5ENQ - chains A and F of the 6 polymer chains in the assembly; structure by X-ray diffraction, 1.80 A resolution.

# Chain A
Molecule: Multidrug efflux pump subunit AcrB
From: Escherichia coli K-12
Reference sequence: P31224 (ACRB_ECOLI); numbering as in UniProt; present here: 39-329, 561-869
Amino-acid sequence (609 residues; numbered 39 to 869; 222 numbers in that range are skipped by the numbering (no residue carries them; nothing is unmodelled there); the number before each row is that of its first residue):
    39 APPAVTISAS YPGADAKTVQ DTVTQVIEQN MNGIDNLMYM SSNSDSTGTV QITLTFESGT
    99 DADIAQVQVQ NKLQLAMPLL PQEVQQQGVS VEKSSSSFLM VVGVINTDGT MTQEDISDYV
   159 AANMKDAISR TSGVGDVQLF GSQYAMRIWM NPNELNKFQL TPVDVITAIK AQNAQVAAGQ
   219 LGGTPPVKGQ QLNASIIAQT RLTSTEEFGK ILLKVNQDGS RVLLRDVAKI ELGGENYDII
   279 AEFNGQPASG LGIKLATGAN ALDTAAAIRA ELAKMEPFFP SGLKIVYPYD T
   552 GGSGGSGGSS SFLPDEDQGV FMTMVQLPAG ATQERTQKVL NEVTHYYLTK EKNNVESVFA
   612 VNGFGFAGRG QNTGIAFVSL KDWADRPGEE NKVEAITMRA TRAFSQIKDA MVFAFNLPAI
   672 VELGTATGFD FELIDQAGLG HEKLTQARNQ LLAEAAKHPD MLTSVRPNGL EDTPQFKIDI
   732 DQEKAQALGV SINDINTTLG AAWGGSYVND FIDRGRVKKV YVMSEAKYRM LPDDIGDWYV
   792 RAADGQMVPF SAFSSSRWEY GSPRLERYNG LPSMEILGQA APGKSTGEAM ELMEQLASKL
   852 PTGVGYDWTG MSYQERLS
Unresolved in the structure: 552-568, 669-676, 866-869
Sequence notes: linker (552-560)
Reported in the primary citation:
  - binding site for the ligand 5QE: Gln151, Ser155, Gln176, Phe178, Ala286

# Chain F
Molecule: DARPin
From: synthetic construct
Notes: antibody fragment or engineered binder
Amino-acid sequence (169 residues; each row starts with the number of its first residue):
     1 MRGSHHHHHH GSDLGKKLLE AARAGRDDEV RILMANGADV NAADVVGWTP LHLAAYWGHL
    61 EIVEVLLKNG ADVNAYDTLG STPLHLAAHF GHLEIVEVLL KNGADVNAKD DNGITPLHLA
   121 ANRGHLEIVE VLLKYGADVN AQDKFGKTAF DISINNGNED LAEILQKLN
Unresolved in the structure: 1-4, 167-169

# Interface between chain A and chain F
Pairs across the interface (27):
  Asp660(A) - Lys16(F)
  Asp723(A) - Arg23(F)  hydrogen bond (backbone-side chain)
  Asp723(A) - Trp57(F)
  Phe727(A) - Leu79(F)  hydrophobic
  Asp732(A) - Phe145(F)
  Glu734(A) - Lys147(F)  salt bridge
  Ser802(A) - Lys144(F)  hydrogen bond (backbone-side chain)
  Ala803(A) - Phe145(F)
  Phe804(A) - Phe145(F)
  Ser805(A) - Lys144(F)  hydrogen bond (backbone-side chain)
  Ser805(A) - Phe145(F)
  Ser806(A) - Asn112(F)
  Ser807(A) - Leu79(F)
  Ser807(A) - Asn112(F)  hydrogen bond (backbone-side chain)
  Arg808(A) - Leu79(F)
  Arg808(A) - His89(F)
  Trp809(A) - Val46(F)
  Trp809(A) - Trp48(F)
  Trp809(A) - Asp77(F)
  Trp809(A) - Thr78(F)  hydrogen bond
  Trp809(A) - Leu79(F)
  Glu810(A) - Tyr56(F)
  Tyr811(A) - Arg23(F)
  Tyr811(A) - Trp48(F)  hydrophobic
  Tyr811(A) - Leu53(F)
  Tyr811(A) - Tyr56(F)  hydrogen bond (backbone-side chain)
  Tyr811(A) - Trp57(F)  hydrophobic
Interface residues without a listed pair, chain A (19 interface residues in all): Glu722, Pro725, Lys735, Pro783
Interface residues without a listed pair, chain F (18 interface residues in all): Asp44, Ile114, Arg123

# Overview
The interface between chain A and chain F involves 19 residues on one side and 18 on the other; the contacts
include 6 hydrogen bonds and 1 salt bridge. Among the polar pairs are Glu734(A)-Lys147(F), Asp723(A)-Arg23(F)
and Ser802(A)-Lys144(F). From the paper: a binding site for the ligand 5QE at Gln151(A), Ser155(A) and
Gln176(A) among others.
Chain A is Multidrug efflux pump subunit AcrB (Escherichia coli K-12) and chain F is DARPin (synthetic
construct); the structure, MBX3132 bound structure of bacterial efflux pump, was determined by X-ray
diffraction (same publication as 5EN5, 5ENP, 5ENS and 5ENT).
